Entry 6WXL (electron microscopy, 2.76 A resolution); this record covers chains A and I of the 12 polymer chains in the assembly.

Chain A:
Name: Hemagglutinin HA1 chain
From: Influenza A virus (A/Shanghai/JS01/2013(H7N9))
UniProtKB: A0A067Y6L0 (A0A067Y6L0_9INFA); the construct lacks a stretch of the UniProt sequence and is renumbered around it, so the offset changes along the chain: 11-141 = UniProt 19-149; 143-158 = UniProt 150-165; 159-263 = UniProt 168-272; 265-276 = UniProt 273-284; 1 more segments
Amino-acid sequence (321 residues; each row starts with the number of its first residue; note: 2 numbers in that range are skipped by the numbering (no residue carries them; nothing is unmodelled there); a row labelled like 158A-158B holds insertion residues (158A, then the next letters in order)):
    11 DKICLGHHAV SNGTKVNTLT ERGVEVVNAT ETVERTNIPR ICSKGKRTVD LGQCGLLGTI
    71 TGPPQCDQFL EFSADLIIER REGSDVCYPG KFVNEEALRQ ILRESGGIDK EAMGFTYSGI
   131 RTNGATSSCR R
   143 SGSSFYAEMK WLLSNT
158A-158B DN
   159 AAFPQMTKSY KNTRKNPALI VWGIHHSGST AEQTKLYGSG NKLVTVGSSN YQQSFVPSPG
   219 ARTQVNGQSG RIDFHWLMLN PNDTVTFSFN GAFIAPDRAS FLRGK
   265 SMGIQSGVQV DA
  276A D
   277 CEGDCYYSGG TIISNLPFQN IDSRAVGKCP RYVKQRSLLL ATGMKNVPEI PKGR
Not modelled in the structure: 326-330
Differences from the reference sequence: conflict Ser138 (Ala146 in A0A067Y6L0), Val214 (Ala223 in A0A067Y6L0), Tyr283 (His292 in A0A067Y6L0)
Cystine bridges: Cys52-Cys277, Cys64-Cys76, Cys97-Cys139, Cys281-Cys305
Glycans and other covalent adducts: N-acetylglucosamine (NAG) linked to Asn38
What the authors report for this chain:
  - post-translational modification sites: Asn38

Chain I:
Name: Hemagglutinin HA2 chain
From: Influenza A virus (A/Shanghai/JS01/2013(H7N9))
UniProtKB: A0A067Y6L0 (A0A067Y6L0_9INFA); residues 1-221 here correspond to UniProt positions 340-560 (UniProt number = residue number + 339)
Amino-acid sequence (221 residues; row label = number of the first residue in the row):
     1 GLFGAIAGFI ENGWEGLIDG WYGFRHQNAQ GEGTAADYKS TQSAIDQITG KLNRLIEKTN
    61 QQFELIDNEF TEVEKQIGNV INWTRDSITE VWSYNAELLV AMENQHTIDL ADSEMDKLYE
   121 RVKRQLRENA EEDGTGCFEI FHKCDDDCMA SIRNNTYDHS KYREEAMQNR IQIDPVKLSS
   181 GYKDVILWFS FGASCFILLA IAMGLVFICV KNGNMRCTIC I
Not modelled in the structure: 1-3, 174-221
Cystine bridges: Cys144-Cys148
Glycans and other covalent adducts: N-acetylglucosamine (NAG) linked to Asn82, Asn154

Interface between chain A and chain I:
Pairs across the interface (7):
  Leu29(A) - Lys51(I)
  Leu29(A) - Arg54(I)
  Leu29(A) - Glu103(I)
  Thr30(A) - Gln47(I)
  Thr30(A) - Gly50(I)
  Thr30(A) - Lys51(I)
  Lys310(A) - Thr59(I)  hydrogen bond
Interface residues without a listed pair, chain A (4 interface residues in all): Thr28
Interface residues without a listed pair, chain I (8 interface residues in all): Asp46, His106

Summary:
The interface between chain A and chain I involves 4 residues on one side and 8 on the other, with 1 hydrogen
bond. Its one hydrogen-bonded contact is Lys310(A)-Thr59(I). N-acetylglucosamine is covalently linked to
Asn38(A). Covalently linked N-acetylglucosamine: at Asn82(I) and Asn154(I). The paper reports a modification
site at Asn38(A).
Here chain A is Hemagglutinin HA1 chain and chain I is Hemagglutinin HA2 chain, both from Influenza A virus
(A/Shanghai/JS01/2013(H7N9)). Entry 6WXL (Cryo-EM structure of the VRC315 clinical trial, vaccine-elicited,
human antibody 1D12 in complex with an H7 ...) was determined by electron microscopy.
